6CTW - chains P and A of the 4 polymer chains in the assembly; structure by X-ray diffraction, 1.98 A resolution.

== Chain P ==
Molecule: 10-nt DNA strand
Sequence (10 nucleotides; numbered 1 to 10; the number before each row is that of its first residue):
     1 GCTGATGCGX
Modified residues: 2DA (2',3'-dideoxyadenosine-5'-monophosphate) at position 10
Bound ions: Na+: DG9 (shared with Thr101(A), Val103(A), Ile106(A) of chain A)

== Chain A ==
Protein: DNA polymerase beta
Organism: Homo sapiens
Notes: EC 2.7.7.7, 4.2.99.-
UniProtKB: P06746 (DPOLB_HUMAN); residues 1-335 here = UniProt positions 1-335
Chain sequence (335 residues; row label = number of the first residue in the row):
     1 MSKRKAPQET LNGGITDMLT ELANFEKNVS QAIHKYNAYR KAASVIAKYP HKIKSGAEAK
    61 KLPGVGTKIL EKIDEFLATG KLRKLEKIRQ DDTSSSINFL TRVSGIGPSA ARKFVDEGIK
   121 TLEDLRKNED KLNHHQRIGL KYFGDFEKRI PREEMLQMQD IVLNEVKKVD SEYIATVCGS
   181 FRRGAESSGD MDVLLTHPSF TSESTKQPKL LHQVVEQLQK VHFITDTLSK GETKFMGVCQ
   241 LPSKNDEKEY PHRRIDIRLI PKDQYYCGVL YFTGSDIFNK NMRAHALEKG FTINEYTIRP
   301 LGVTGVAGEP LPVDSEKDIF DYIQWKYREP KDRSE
Unresolved in the structure: 1-9
Differences from the reference sequence: conflict Leu70 (Ala in P06746)
Bound ions: Na+ site 1: Lys60, Leu62, Val65 (shared with 1 residue of chain D); Na+ site 2: Thr101, Val103, Ile106 (shared with DG9(P) of chain P); Na+ site 3: Asp190, Asp192, Asp256 (together with VC8); Mg2+: Asp190, Asp192 (together with VC8)
Small-molecule neighbours:
  - 2'-deoxycytidine-5'-monophosphate (DC): Ile174, Ala175, Thr176, Leu194, Thr196, Lys262, Tyr265, Tyr266
  - VC8 (4-amino-1-{2-deoxy-5-O-[(R)-{[(R)-[dichloro(phosphono)methyl](hydroxy)phosphoryl]oxy}(hydroxy)phosphoryl]-alpha-L-threo-pentofuranosyl}pyrimidin-2(1H)-one): Arg149, Gly179, Ser180, Arg183, Ser188, Gly189, Asp190, Asp192, Tyr271, Phe272, Thr273, Gly274, Ser275, Asp276, Asn279
UniProt features mapped onto this chain:
  - region: Arg183 to Asp192 (DNA-binding)
  - active site: Lys72 (Nucleophile)
  - binding site (K(+)): Lys60, Leu62, Val65, Thr101, Val103, Ile106
  - binding site (Na(+)): Lys60, Leu62, Val65, Thr101, Val103, Ile106
  - binding site (dATP): Arg149, Ser180, Arg183, Gly189, Asp190
  - binding site (dCTP): Arg149, Ser180, Arg183, Gly189, Asp190
  - binding site (dGTP): Arg149, Ser180, Arg183, Gly189, Asp190, Asp192
  - binding site (dTTP): Arg149, Ser180, Arg183, Gly189, Asp190
  - binding site (Mg(2+)): Asp190, Asp192, Asp256
  - modified residue: Lys72 (N6-acetyllysine), Arg83 (Omega-N-methylarginine), Arg152 (Omega-N-methylarginine)
  - cross-link (Glycyl lysine isopeptide (Lys-Gly)): Lys41 (interchain with G-Cter in ubiquitin), Lys61 (interchain with G-Cter in ubiquitin), Lys81 (interchain with G-Cter in ubiquitin)
  - natural variant: Leu22 (L22P: Found in a gastric cancer sample; uncertain significance), Tyr39 (Y39C: Found in a gastric cancer sample; uncertain significance), Gly118 (G118V: Decreased DNA-directed DNA polymerase activity), Arg137 (R137Q: Decreased function in base-excision repair), Arg149 (R149I: Decreased DNA-directed DNA polymerase activity), Asp160 (D160N: Found in a gastric cancer sample; uncertain significance), Cys239 (C239R: Found in a gastric cancer sample; uncertain significance), Lys289 (K289M: Found in a colon cancer sample; uncertain significance), Asn294 (N294D: Found in a gastric cancer sample; uncertain significance), Glu295 (E295K: Found in a gastric cancer sample; uncertain significance)
  - mutagenesis: Phe25 (F25W: No effect on 5'-dRP lyase activity. Decreased ssDNA binding), His34 (H34G: Decreased 5'-dRP lyase activity. Decreased ssDNA binding), Lys35 (K35A: Decreased 5'-dRP lyase activity. Decreased ssDNA binding. Loss of 5'-dRP lyase activity; when associated with A-68 and A-72. Decreased ssDNA binding; when associated with A-68 and A-72 ...), Tyr39 (Y39F: No effect on 5'-dRP lyase activity; Y39Q: Abolishes DNA polymerase and 5'-dRP lyase activity), Lys41 (K41R: Abolishes ubiquitination; when associated with R-61 and R-81), Lys60 (K60A: Decreased 5'-dRP lyase activity. Decreased ssDNA binding), Lys61 (K61R: Abolishes ubiquitination; when associated with R-41 and R-81), Lys68 (K68A: No effect on 5'-dRP lyase activity. Decreased ssDNA binding. Loss of 5'-dRP lyase activity; when associated with A-35 and A-72. Decreased ssDNA binding; when associated with A-35 and A-72 ...), Glu71 (E71Q: No effect on 5'-dRP lyase activity. No effect on structure shown by circular dichroism. No effect on ssDNA binding), Lys72 (K72A: Severely reduced 5'-dRP lyase activity. Does not affect ssDNA binding. Loss of 5'-dRP lyase activity; when associated with A-35 and A-68. Decreased ssDNA binding ...), Glu75 (E75A: Slightly decreased 5'-dRP lyase activity. Decreased ssDNA binding. No effect on structure shown by circular dichroism), Lys81 (K81R: Abolishes ubiquitination; when associated with R-41 and R-61), 5 further mutagenesis entries in UniProt
From the paper describing this entry:
  - binding site for VC8: Arg149, Ser180, Arg183

== Chain P / chain A interface ==
Pairs across the interface (15):
  DG7(P) - Ser109(A)  phosphate contact
  DC8(P) - Gly105(A)  phosphate contact
  DC8(P) - Gly107(A)  hydrogen bond to the phosphate
  DC8(P) - Pro108(A)  phosphate contact
  DC8(P) - Ser109(A)  hydrogen bond to the phosphate
  DC8(P) - Ala110(A)  hydrogen bond to the phosphate
  DG9(P) - Val103(A)  phosphate contact
  DG9(P) - Ser104(A)  phosphate contact
  DG9(P) - Gly105(A)  hydrogen bond to the phosphate
  DG9(P) - Ile106(A)  phosphate contact
  DG9(P) - His135(A)  sugar contact
  DG9(P) - Arg254(A)  phosphate contact
  2DA_10(P) - Arg254(A)  salt bridge to the phosphate
  2DA_10(P) - Asp256(A)  sugar contact
  2DA_10(P) - Tyr271(A)  base contact
Interface residues without a listed pair, chain A (14 interface residues in all): Met236, Phe272

== In short ==
4 residues of chain P face 14 of chain A across their interface; the contacts include 4 hydrogen bonds and 1
salt bridge. Among the polar pairs are DC8(P)-Gly107(A), DC8(P)-Ser109(A) and DC8(P)-Ala110(A). Bound to chain
A: compound VC8 and 2'-deoxycytidine-5'-monophosphate. From the paper: a binding site for VC8 at Arg149(A),
Ser180(A) and Arg183(A).
Chain P is a 10-nt DNA strand and chain A is DNA polymerase beta (Homo sapiens); the structure, Ternary
complex crystal structure of DNA polymerase Beta with a dideoxy terminated primer with CCL2, beta ..., was
determined by X-ray diffraction, deposited together with 6BEL, 6BEM, 6CR3, 6CR4, 6CR5, 6CR6 and 20 further
entries.
